PDB entry 7YVF | electron microscopy, 3.40 A resolution | chains C and B of the 3 polymer chains in the assembly

# Chain C
Molecule: TH027 Fab heavy chain
From: Homo sapiens
Notes: antibody fragment or engineered binder
Chain sequence (123 residues; numbered 1 to 123; the number before each row is that of its first residue):
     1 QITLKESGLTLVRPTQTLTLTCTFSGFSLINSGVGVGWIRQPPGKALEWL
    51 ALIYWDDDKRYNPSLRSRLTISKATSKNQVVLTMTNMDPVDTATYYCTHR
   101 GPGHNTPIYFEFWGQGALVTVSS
Not modelled in the structure: 1
Cystine bridges: Cys22-Cys97

# Chain B
Molecule: Spike glycoprotein
From: Severe acute respiratory syndrome coronavirus 2
UniProtKB: P0DTC2 (SPIKE_SARS2); residues 1-1208 here = UniProt positions 1-1208
Chain sequence (1288 residues; each row starts with the number of its first residue):
     1 MFVFLVLLPLVSSQCVNLITRTQLPPAYTNSFTRGVYYPDKVFRSSVLHS
    51 TQDLFLPFFSNVTWFHAIHVSGTNGTKRFDNPVLPFNDGVYFASTEKSNI
   101 IRGWIFGTTLDSKTQSLLIVNNATNVVIKVCEFQFCNDPFLDVYYHKNNK
   151 SWMESEFRVYSSANNCTFEYVSQPFLMDLEGKQGNFKNLREFVFKNIDGY
   201 FKIYSKHTPINLGRDLPQGFSALEPLVDLPIGINITRFQTLLALHRSYLT
   251 PGDSSSGWTAGAAAYYVGYLQPRTFLLKYNENGTITDAVDCALDPLSETK
   301 CTLKSFTVEKGIYQTSNFRVQPTESIVRFPNITNLCPFDEVFNATRFASV
   351 YAWNRKRISNCVADYSVLYNFAPFFAFKCYGVSPTKLNDLCFTNVYADSF
   401 VIRGNEVSQIAPGQTGNIADYNYKLPDDFTGCVIAWNSNKLDSKVGGNYN
   451 YRYRLFRKSNLKPFERDISTEIYQAGNKPCNGVAGVNCYFPLQSYGFRPT
   501 YGVGHQPYRVVVLSFELLHAPATVCGPKKSTNLVKNKCVNFNFNGLTGTG
   551 VLTESNKKFLPFQQFGRDIADTTDAVRDPQTLEILDITPCSFGGVSVITP
   601 GTNTSNQVAVLYQGVNCTEVPVAIHADQLTPTWRVYSTGSNVFQTRAGCL
   651 IGAEYVNSSYECDIPIGAGICASYQTQTKSHGSASSVASQSIIAYTMSLG
   701 AENSVAYSNNSIAIPTNFTISVTTEILPVSMTKTSVDCTMYICGDSTECS
   751 NLLLQYGSFCTQLKRALTGIAVEQDKNTQEVFAQVKQIYKTPPIKYFGGF
   801 NFSQILPDPSKPSKRSPIEDLLFNKVTLADAGFIKQYGDCLGDIAARDLI
   851 CAQKFNGLTVLPPLLTDEMIAQYTSALLAGTITSGWTFGAGPALQIPFPM
   901 QMAYRFNGIGVTQNVLYENQKLIANQFNSAIGKIQDSLSSTPSALGKLQD
   951 VVNHNAQALNTLVKQLSSKFGAISSVLNDILSRLDPPEAEVQIDRLITGR
  1001 LQSLQTYVTQQLIRAAEIRASANLAATKMSECVLGQSKRVDFCGKGYHLM
  1051 SFPQSAPHGVVFLHVTYVPAQEKNFTTAPAICHDGKAHFPREGVFVSNGT
  1101 HWFVTQRNFYEPQIITTDNTFVSGNCDVVIGIVNNTVYDPLQPELDSFKE
  1151 ELDKYFKNHTSPDVDLGDISGINASVVNIQKEIDRLNEVAKNLNESLIDL
  1201 QELGKYEQGSGYIPEAPRDGQAYVRKDGEWVFLSTFLSGLEVLFQGPGGW
  1251 SHPQFEKGGGSGGGSGGSAWSHPQFEKGGSHHHHHHHH
Not modelled in the structure: 1-333, 527-1288
Sequence notes: variant Ile19 (Thr in P0DTC2), Asp142 (Gly in P0DTC2), Gly213 (Val in P0DTC2), Asp339 (Gly in P0DTC2), Phe371 (Ser in P0DTC2), Pro373 (Ser in P0DTC2), Phe375 (Ser in P0DTC2), Ala376 (Thr in P0DTC2), Asn405 (Asp in P0DTC2), Ser408 (Arg in P0DTC2), Asn417 (Lys in P0DTC2), Lys440 (Asn in P0DTC2), Arg452 (Leu in P0DTC2), Asn477 (Ser in P0DTC2), Lys478 (Thr in P0DTC2), Ala484 (Glu in P0DTC2), Val486 (Phe in P0DTC2), Arg498 (Gln in P0DTC2), Tyr501 (Asn in P0DTC2), His505 (Tyr in P0DTC2), Gly614 (Asp in P0DTC2), Tyr655 (His in P0DTC2), Ser658 (Asn in P0DTC2), Lys679 (Asn in P0DTC2), His681 (Pro in P0DTC2), Gly682 (Arg in P0DTC2), Ser683 (Arg in P0DTC2), Ser685 (Arg in P0DTC2), Lys764 (Asn in P0DTC2), Tyr796 (Asp in P0DTC2), Pro817 (Phe in P0DTC2), Pro892 (Ala in P0DTC2), Pro899 (Ala in P0DTC2), Pro942 (Ala in P0DTC2), His954 (Gln in P0DTC2), Lys969 (Asn in P0DTC2); engineered mutation Pro986 (Lys in P0DTC2), Pro987 (Val in P0DTC2); expression tag (1209-1288)
Curated features (UniProtKB/Swiss-Prot):
  - region: Asn280 to Cys301 (Putative superantigen), Asn448 to Tyr451, Tyr453 to Phe456 (Immunodominant HLA epitope recognized by the CD8+), Ser816 to Tyr837 (Fusion peptide 1), Lys835 to Phe855 (Fusion peptide 2), Asp1163 to Glu1202 (Heptad repeat 2)
  - site: Arg815, Ser816 (Cleavage)
  - glycosylation: Asn17 (N-linked (GlcNAc...) (complex) asparagine), Asn61 (N-linked (GlcNAc...) (hybrid) asparagine), Asn74 (N-linked (GlcNAc...) (complex) asparagine), Asn122 (N-linked (GlcNAc...) (hybrid) asparagine), Asn149 (N-linked (GlcNAc...) (complex) asparagine), Asn165 (N-linked (GlcNAc...) (complex) asparagine), Asn234 (N-linked (GlcNAc...) (high mannose) asparagine), Asn282 (N-linked (GlcNAc...) (complex) asparagine), Thr323 (O-linked (GalNAc) threonine), Ser325 (O-linked (HexNAc...) serine), Asn331 (N-linked (GlcNAc...) (complex) asparagine), Asn343 (N-linked (GlcNAc...) (complex) asparagine), Asn603 (N-linked (GlcNAc...) (hybrid) asparagine), Asn616 (N-linked (GlcNAc...) (complex) asparagine), Asn657 (N-linked (GlcNAc...) (complex) asparagine), Thr676 (O-linked (GlcNAc...) threonine), Thr678 (O-linked (GlcNAc...) threonine), Asn709 (N-linked (GlcNAc...) (high mannose) asparagine), Asn717 (N-linked (GlcNAc...) (hybrid) asparagine), Asn801 (N-linked (GlcNAc...) (hybrid) asparagine) and 6 more in UniProt
Cystine bridges: Cys336-Cys361, Cys379-Cys432, Cys391-Cys525, Cys480-Cys488

# Chain C / chain B interface
Pairs across the interface - 25 pairs, chain C then chain B:
  Leu29(C) - Arg346(B)
  Ile30(C) - Thr345(B)
  Ile30(C) - Arg346(B)  hydrogen bond (backbone-side chain)
  Ser32(C) - Thr345(B)  hydrogen bond (side chain-backbone)
  Ser32(C) - Leu441(B)
  Ser32(C) - Arg509(B)  hydrogen bond
  Gly33(C) - Leu441(B)
  Tyr54(C) - Lys444(B)
  Tyr54(C) - Val445(B)
  Trp55(C) - Arg346(B)  hydrogen bond (backbone-side chain)
  Trp55(C) - Leu441(B)
  Trp55(C) - Lys444(B)
  Asp56(C) - Lys444(B)  salt bridge
  Asp56(C) - Asn450(B)  hydrogen bond
  Asp58(C) - Lys444(B)  salt bridge
  Arg60(C) - Lys444(B)
  Arg60(C) - Gly447(B)  hydrogen bond (side chain-backbone)
  Pro102(C) - Leu441(B)  hydrophobic
  His104(C) - Lys440(B)
  Asn105(C) - Asn439(B)
  Thr106(C) - Asn439(B)
  Pro107(C) - Asn439(B)
  Pro107(C) - Lys440(B)
  Pro107(C) - Ser443(B)
  Tyr109(C) - Val445(B)  hydrogen bond (side chain-backbone)
Other interface residues (no listed pair), chain C (18 interface residues in all): Asn31, Arg100, Gly103
Other interface residues (no listed pair), chain B (13 interface residues in all): Asn448, Pro499
Interface features reported in the paper:
  - pairs named by the authors: Pro107(C)-Asn439(B), Lys440(B)-Pro107(C), Ser443(B)-Pro107(C)
  - epitope / paratope residues, chain C: Pro102(C), Asn105(C), Pro107(C), Tyr109(C)
  - epitope / paratope residues, chain B: Asn439(B), Lys440(B), Leu441(B), Ser443(B), Val445(B)

# Summary
The interface between chain C and chain B involves 18 residues on one side and 13 on the other, with 7
hydrogen bonds and 2 salt bridges. Polar pairs include Asp56(C)-Lys444(B), Asp58(C)-Lys444(B) and
Ile30(C)-Arg346(B). The authors report contacts between Pro107(C) and Asn439(B), Lys440(B) and Pro107(C) and
Ser443(B) and Pro107(C). From the paper: epitope/paratope residues Pro102(C), Asn105(C) and Asn439(B) among
others.
Here chain C is TH027 Fab heavy chain (Homo sapiens) and chain B is Spike glycoprotein (Severe acute
respiratory syndrome coronavirus 2). Entry 7YVF (Omicron BA.4/5 SARS-CoV-2 S RBD in complex with TH027 Fab)
was determined by electron microscopy together with 7YVE, 7YVK, 7YVL, 8GOU and 8GPY from the same study.
